Entry 8AC3 (electron microscopy, 2.80 A resolution); this record covers chains C and D of the 20 polymer chains in the assembly.

Chain C:
Name: Cytochrome b
From: Yarrowia lipolytica
UniProt: Q9B6D0 (CYB_YARLI); residue numbers follow UniProt; this construct covers 1-385
Amino-acid sequence (385 residues; each row starts with the number of its first residue):
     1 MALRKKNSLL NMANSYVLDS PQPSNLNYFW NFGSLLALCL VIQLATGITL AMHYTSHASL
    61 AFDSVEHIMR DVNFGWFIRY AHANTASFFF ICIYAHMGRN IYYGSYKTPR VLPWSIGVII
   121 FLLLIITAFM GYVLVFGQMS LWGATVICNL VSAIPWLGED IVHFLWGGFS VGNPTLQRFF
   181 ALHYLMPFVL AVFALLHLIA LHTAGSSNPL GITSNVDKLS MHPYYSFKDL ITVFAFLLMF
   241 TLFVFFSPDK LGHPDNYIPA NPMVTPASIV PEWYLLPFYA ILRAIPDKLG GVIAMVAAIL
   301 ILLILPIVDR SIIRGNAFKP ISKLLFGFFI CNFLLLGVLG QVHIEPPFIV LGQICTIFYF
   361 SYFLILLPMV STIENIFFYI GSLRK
Disordered / not traced: 384-385
Ion coordination: heme Fe site 1: His82, His183; heme Fe site 2: His96, His197
Ligand contacts:
  - heme (HEM), molecule 1: Trp30, Gly33, Ser34, Leu36, Ala37, Leu40, Phe89, Ile93, His96, Met97, Arg99, Asn100, Ser105, Arg110, Pro113, Trp114, Gly117, Val118, Ile120, Phe121, Leu190, Ala194, His197, Leu198, Leu201, Ser206, Ser207
  - heme (HEM), molecule 2: Leu40, Gln43, Leu44, Gly47, Ile48, Leu50, Ala51, Tyr54, Val65, Arg79, His82, Ala83, Ala86, Phe89, Leu124, Thr127, Ala128, Gly131, Tyr132, Leu134, Val135, Phe180, His183, Tyr184, Pro187, Leu190, Tyr274
  - 1,2-diacyl-sn-glycero-3-phosphocholine (PC1): Asn27, Phe29, Tyr94, Ala95, Gly98, Arg99, Tyr102, Tyr103, Pro209, Leu210, Ala317, Lys323, Phe326, Gly327, Ile330, Cys331, Phe333
  - phosphatidylethanolamine (PTY), molecule 1: Ser34, Ala37, Leu38, Val41, His222, Pro223, Ser226, Phe227, Asp229, Leu230, Val233, Phe234
  - phosphatidylethanolamine (PTY), molecule 2: Ile42, Phe74, Phe77, Phe234, Leu237, Phe240, Phe245
Swiss-Prot annotation at these positions:
  - binding site (heme b): His82, His96, His183, His197
  - binding site (a ubiquinone): His202
What the authors report for this chain:
  - conformationally variable residues (order/disorder transition): Trp142

Chain D:
Name: YALI0A17468p
From: Yarrowia lipolytica
UniProt: Q6CGP7 (Q6CGP7_YARLI); numbering as in UniProt (aligned over 1-330)
Amino-acid sequence (330 residues; each row starts with the number of its first residue):
     1 MRRRRIGVWP ENRRVSRLWV SLSPRSCVTC PVPTNQNPPI NNHHTPILTQ MFKAIPLRQA
    61 LLGISSAVCA GATTTYYYTT KAEAMTAAEH GLHPAEYPWP QNGMLSTFDH ASLRRGYQVY
   121 KEVCAACHSL DRIAWRNLVG VTHTTDEAKA FAEELEYDDE PDDEGNPRKR PGKLADYIPG
   181 PYPNEQAARA ANQGALPPDL SLIAKARHGG ADYIFALLTG YPDEPPAGVV LAPGMNYNPY
   241 FPGGGIGMAR TLFDGVVEYE DGTPATTSQM AKDVAAFLTW AAEPEHDERK KLGLKAIIVI
   301 SAMLGLSVYI KKFKWSPIKN RKFIYNPPKN
Disordered / not traced: 1-84, 329-330
Ion coordination: heme c Fe: His128, Met248
Ligand contacts:
  - heme c (HEC): Val119, Val123, Cys124, Cys127, His128, Asn192, Ala195, Leu196, Pro197, Pro198, Leu200, Ile203, Arg207, Tyr213, Ile214, Leu217, Leu218, Phe241, Ile246, Gly247, Met248, Thr251, Leu252, Val274, Leu278
  - phosphatidylethanolamine (PTY): Leu292, Lys295, Ala296, Val299, Ile300, Met303

How chain C and chain D interact:
Residue-residue contacts (74; chain C residue first):
  Ser24(C) - Trp315(D)
  Ser24(C) - Arg321(D)
  Tyr28(C) - Lys311(D)
  Phe62(C) - Arg132(D)
  Phe62(C) - Leu202(D)  hydrophobic
  Asp63(C) - Arg132(D)  salt bridge
  Glu66(C) - Arg132(D)
  Glu66(C) - Leu202(D)
  Met69(C) - Lys205(D)
  Arg70(C) - Arg132(D)
  Arg70(C) - Ile133(D)
  Arg70(C) - Ser201(D)  hydrogen bond (side chain-backbone)
  Arg70(C) - Leu202(D)
  Arg70(C) - Ala281(D)  hydrogen bond (side chain-backbone)
  Arg70(C) - Ala282(D)
  Arg70(C) - Pro284(D)
  Asp71(C) - Arg136(D)  salt bridge
  Phe74(C) - Leu292(D)  hydrophobic
  Trp76(C) - Glu285(D)
  Trp76(C) - Arg289(D)
  Trp76(C) - Leu292(D)  hydrophobic
  Tyr80(C) - Lys205(D)  hydrogen bond
  Tyr80(C) - Glu285(D)
  Asp217(C) - Arg321(D)  salt bridge
  Leu219(C) - Trp315(D)  hydrophobic
  Leu219(C) - Ile318(D)  hydrophobic
  Tyr224(C) - Lys314(D)
  Tyr224(C) - Trp315(D)  hydrogen bond (backbone-side chain)
  Tyr224(C) - Ile318(D)  hydrophobic
  Tyr225(C) - Trp315(D)  hydrophobic
  Phe227(C) - Ile310(D)  hydrophobic
  Phe227(C) - Lys314(D)
  Lys228(C) - Lys311(D)
  Ile231(C) - Leu304(D)
  Ile231(C) - Ser307(D)
  Ile231(C) - Val308(D)  hydrophobic
  Ile231(C) - Lys311(D)
  Phe234(C) - Ile300(D)
  Phe234(C) - Met303(D)  hydrophobic
  Phe234(C) - Leu304(D)  hydrophobic
  Ala235(C) - Leu304(D)
  Leu237(C) - Ile300(D)
  Leu238(C) - Ile297(D)  hydrophobic
  Leu238(C) - Ile300(D)  hydrophobic
  Leu238(C) - Ser301(D)
  Thr241(C) - Ala296(D)
  Thr241(C) - Ile297(D)
  Thr241(C) - Ile300(D)
  Leu242(C) - Ile297(D)  hydrophobic
  Phe245(C) - Arg289(D)  hydrogen bond (backbone-side chain)
  Phe245(C) - Leu292(D)  hydrophobic
  Phe245(C) - Gly293(D)
  Phe246(C) - Met104(D)
  Phe246(C) - Arg289(D)
  Phe246(C) - Lys290(D)
  Phe246(C) - Gly293(D)
  Phe246(C) - Leu294(D)
  Phe246(C) - Ile297(D)  hydrophobic
  Pro248(C) - Arg289(D)
  Asp249(C) - Lys205(D)
  His253(C) - His208(D)
  Pro254(C) - Lys205(D)
  Pro254(C) - Ala206(D)
  Pro254(C) - Arg207(D)
  Pro254(C) - His208(D)
  Tyr257(C) - Leu202(D)
  Tyr257(C) - Lys205(D)  hydrogen bond
  Tyr257(C) - Ala206(D)  hydrophobic
  Ile258(C) - Ala206(D)  hydrophobic
  Ile258(C) - Arg207(D)
  Pro259(C) - Arg132(D)
  His343(C) - Met85(D)  hydrogen bond
  His343(C) - His90(D)  hydrogen bond
  Glu345(C) - Met85(D)  hydrogen bond (side chain-backbone)
Interface residues without a listed pair, chain C (37 interface residues in all): Leu230, Val244
Interface residues without a listed pair, chain D (36 interface residues in all): Tyr177

In short:
The interface between chain C and chain D involves 37 residues on one side and 36 on the other, with 9
hydrogen bonds and 3 salt bridges. Among the polar pairs are Asp63(C)-Arg132(D), Asp71(C)-Arg136(D) and
Asp217(C)-Arg321(D). One phosphatidylethanolamine molecule is bound between chain C and chain D. The paper
reports conformational variability at Trp142(C).
Here chain C is Cytochrome b and chain D is YALI0A17468p, both from Yarrowia lipolytica. Entry 8AC3 (Complex
III2 from Yarrowia lipolytica, apo, int-position) was determined by electron microscopy (same publication as
8AB6, 8AB7, 8AB8, 8AB9, 8ABA, 8ABB and 11 further entries).
